7YMS - chains F and E of the 6 polymer chains in the assembly; structure by electron microscopy, 2.90 A resolution.

# Chain F
Protein: The heavy chain of fab 9B5
Source organism: Coxsackievirus A16
Notes: antibody fragment or engineered binder
Sequence (218 residues; numbered 1 to 218; the number before each row is that of its first residue):
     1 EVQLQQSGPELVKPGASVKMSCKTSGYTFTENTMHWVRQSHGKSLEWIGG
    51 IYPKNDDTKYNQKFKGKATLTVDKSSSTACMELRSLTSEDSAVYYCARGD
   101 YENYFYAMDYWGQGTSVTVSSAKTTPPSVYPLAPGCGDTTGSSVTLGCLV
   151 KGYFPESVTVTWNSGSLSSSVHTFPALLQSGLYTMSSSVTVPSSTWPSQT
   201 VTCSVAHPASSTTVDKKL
Cystine bridges: C22-C96, C148-C203

# Chain E
Protein: The light chain of fab 9B5
Source organism: Coxsackievirus A16
Notes: antibody fragment or engineered binder
Sequence (214 residues; each row starts with the number of its first residue):
     1 DIQMTQSPASLSVSVGETVTITCRASENIYSNLAWYQQKQGKSPQLLVYA
    51 ATNLADGVPSRFSGSGSGTQYSLKINSLQSEDFGTYYCQQFWDTPFTFGS
   101 GTKLAIKRADAAPTVSIFPPSSEQLTSGGASVVCFLNNFYPKDINVKWKI
   151 DGSERQNGVLNSWTDQDSKDSTYSMSSTLTLTKDEYERHNSYTCEATHKT
   201 STSPIVKSFNRNEC
Unresolved in the structure: 214
Cystine bridges: C23-C88, C134-C194

# Interface between chain F and chain E
Residue-residue contacts (56):
  V37(F) with F98(E), hydrophobic
  Q39(F) with Q38(E), hydrogen bond; Y87(E)
  K43(F) with Y87(E), hydrogen bond (backbone-side chain); K103(E)
  L45(F) with Y87(E), hydrophobic; F98(E), hydrophobic
  E46(F) with F98(E)
  W47(F) with P95(E), hydrophobic; F96(E)
  K59(F) with T94(E), hydrogen bond
  N61(F) with P95(E)
  Q62(F) with D1(E), hydrogen bond
  Y95(F) with Q38(E), hydrogen bond
  Y104(F) with F96(E)
  F105(F) with F91(E); F96(E), hydrophobic
  Y106(F) with Y49(E), hydrogen bond
  A107(F) with Y36(E); L46(E); Q89(E); F91(E), hydrophobic
  M108(F) with Y36(E); L46(E)
  D109(F) with Q45(E); L46(E)
  W111(F) with Y36(E); P44(E)
  G112(F) with S43(E)
  Y130(F) with P120(E); S121(E), hydrogen bond (side chain-backbone); Q124(E), hydrogen bond
  P131(F) with E123(E)
  L132(F) with F118(E), hydrophobic; V133(E), hydrophobic
  C136(F) with P119(E), hydrophobic; E213(E)
  T145(F) with S116(E); F118(E)
  H172(F) with S174(E), hydrogen bond
  T173(F) with T164(E)
  F174(F) with T164(E); S174(E); M175(E); S176(E)
  P175(F) with S162(E); W163(E)
  L177(F) with L160(E), hydrophobic
  Q179(F) with L160(E); T178(E); T180(E)
  T184(F) with T178(E)
  S186(F) with F135(E); S176(E)
  S188(F) with F135(E); N137(E)
Interface residues without a listed pair, chain F (40 interface residues in all): H35, Y110, G135, T140, L146, L149, L178, S187
Interface residues without a listed pair, chain E (42 interface residues in all): A34, S100, S131, N161, K207, F209

# Summary
The interface between chain F and chain E involves 40 residues on one side and 42 on the other; the contacts
include 9 hydrogen bonds. Among the polar pairs are Q39(F)-Q38(E), K43(F)-Y87(E) and K59(F)-T94(E).
Chain F is the heavy chain of fab 9B5 and chain E is the light chain of fab 9B5, both from Coxsackievirus A16;
the structure, Cryo-EM structure of Coxsackievirus A16 in complex with a neutralizing antibody 9B5, was
determined by electron microscopy, deposited together with 7YV2, 7YV7, 7YRF, 7YRH and 7Y7M.
